PDB entry 3WDK | X-ray diffraction, 2.30 A resolution | chains A and B

Chain A (and B):
Name: 4-phosphopantoate--beta-alanine ligase
From: Thermococcus kodakarensis
Notes: EC 6.3.2.36; chain B of this document is another copy of the same molecule, construct and numbering; everything in this record applies to it too
UniProt: Q5JIZ8 (PPS_PYRKO); residue numbers follow UniProt; this construct covers 1-261
Amino-acid sequence (261 residues; numbered 1 to 261; the number before each row is that of its first residue):
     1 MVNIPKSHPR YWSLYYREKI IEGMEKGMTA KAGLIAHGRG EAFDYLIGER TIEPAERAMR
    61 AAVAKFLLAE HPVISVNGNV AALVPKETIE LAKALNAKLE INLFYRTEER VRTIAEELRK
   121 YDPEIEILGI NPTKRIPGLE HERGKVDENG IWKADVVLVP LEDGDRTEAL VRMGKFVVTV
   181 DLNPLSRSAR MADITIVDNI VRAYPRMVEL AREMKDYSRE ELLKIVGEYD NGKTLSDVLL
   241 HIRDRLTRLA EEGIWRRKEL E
Not modelled in the structure: 1-8, 139-141, 261 (chain B: 1-9, 257-261)
Residues lining bound ligands:
  - citrate anion (FLC): Glu-53, Pro-54, Arg-57, Asp-237, Leu-240, His-241, Asp-244, Arg-248
  - PTJ (5'-O-[(S)-hydroxy{[(2R)-2-hydroxy-3,3-dimethyl-4-(phosphonooxy)butanoyl]oxy}phosphoryl]adenosine): Ala-32, Gly-33, Ala-36, His-37, Arg-39, Gly-40, Asn-77, Gly-78, Asn-79, Leu-83, Asn-102, Leu-103, Phe-104, Tyr-105, Arg-110, Leu-161, Glu-162, Asp-163, Val-180, Asp-181, Leu-182, Asn-183, Ser-186, Asp-198, Asn-199, Ile-200

How chain A and chain B interact:
Pairs across the interface (81):
  Arg-10(A) with Asp-163(B), salt bridge; Asp-165(B), salt bridge
  Arg-17(A) with Ile-35(B); Arg-39(B)
  Ile-21(A) with Lys-31(B); Ile-35(B), hydrophobic
  Met-24(A) with Lys-31(B)
  Glu-25(A) with Lys-31(B)
  Lys-31(A) with Met-24(B); Glu-25(B), salt bridge; Leu-34(B)
  Leu-34(A) with Lys-31(B); Leu-34(B), hydrophobic; Ile-35(B)
  Ile-35(A) with Leu-34(B); Gly-38(B); Glu-41(B)
  Gly-38(A) with Ile-35(B); Gly-38(B); Arg-39(B)
  Arg-39(A) with Arg-17(B); Gly-38(B); Arg-39(B); Glu-41(B), salt bridge; Ala-42(B)
  Glu-41(A) with Ile-35(B); Arg-39(B), salt bridge
  Ala-42(A) with Arg-39(B); Ala-42(B), hydrophobic; Phe-43(B), hydrophobic
  Phe-43(A) with Ala-42(B), hydrophobic
  Tyr-45(A) with Arg-39(B); Asn-183(B); Leu-185(B)
  Leu-46(A) with Leu-46(B), hydrophobic
  Val-171(A) with Arg-256(B)
  Leu-185(A) with Leu-246(B), hydrophobic; Leu-249(B), hydrophobic
  Arg-187(A) with Ile-254(B)
  Arg-190(A) with Ile-254(B), hydrogen bond (side chain-backbone); Trp-255(B); Arg-256(B)
  Met-191(A) with Ile-254(B), hydrophobic; Trp-255(B); Arg-256(B), hydrogen bond (backbone-side chain)
  Asp-193(A) with Arg-256(B), salt bridge
  Ile-242(A) with Leu-246(B), hydrophobic
  Arg-243(A) with Arg-243(B); Thr-247(B), hydrogen bond
  Leu-246(A) with Leu-239(B), hydrophobic; Arg-243(B); Leu-246(B), hydrophobic
  Thr-247(A) with Arg-243(B), hydrogen bond
  Leu-249(A) with Leu-185(B), hydrophobic; Leu-239(B), hydrophobic
  Ala-250(A) with Ser-236(B), hydrogen bond (backbone-side chain); Leu-239(B); Leu-240(B), hydrophobic
  Ile-254(A) with Pro-184(B); Arg-190(B); Leu-239(B), hydrophobic
  Trp-255(A) with Arg-190(B); Ala-192(B), hydrogen bond (side chain-backbone); Asp-193(B); Asn-231(B); Gly-232(B)
  Arg-256(A) with Val-171(B); Arg-190(B), hydrogen bond (backbone-backbone); Met-191(B), hydrogen bond (side chain-backbone); Ala-192(B); Asp-193(B), salt bridge
  Arg-257(A) with Arg-190(B), hydrogen bond (backbone-side chain); Met-191(B)
  Lys-258(A) with Glu-168(B), salt bridge; Arg-172(B); Arg-187(B), hydrogen bond (backbone-side chain); Arg-190(B), hydrogen bond (backbone-side chain); Met-191(B)
  Glu-259(A) with Arg-190(B)
  Leu-260(A) with Leu-185(B); Arg-190(B)
Also at the interface, not in a pair above, chain A (40 interface residues in all): Ile-20, His-37, Ala-192, Leu-239, Arg-245, Gly-253
Also at the interface, not in a pair above, chain B (44 interface residues in all): Ile-21, Ala-32, His-37, Ser-186, Leu-235, Ile-242, Ala-250

In short:
40 residues of chain A and 44 residues of chain B are in contact; the contacts include 11 hydrogen bonds and 8
salt bridges. Polar pairs include Arg-10(A)/Asp-163(B), Arg-10(A)/Asp-165(B) and Lys-31(A)/Glu-25(B). Ligands
of chain A: compound PTJ and citrate anion.
Chain A and chain B are both 4-phosphopantoate--beta-alanine ligase (Thermococcus kodakarensis); the
structure, Crystal structure of 4-phosphopantoate-beta-alanine ligase complexed with reaction intermediate,
was determined by X-ray diffraction together with 3WDL and 3WDM from the same study.
